PDB entry 2VSU | X-ray diffraction, 1.90 A resolution | chains D and F of the 6 polymer chains in the assembly

Chain D:
Protein: P-hydroxycinnamoyl CoA hydratase/lyase
From: Pseudomonas fluorescens
Notes: EC 4.2.1.101
UniProtKB: O69762 (O69762_PSEFL); residue numbers follow UniProt; this construct covers 1-276
Chain sequence (276 residues; each row starts with the number of its first residue):
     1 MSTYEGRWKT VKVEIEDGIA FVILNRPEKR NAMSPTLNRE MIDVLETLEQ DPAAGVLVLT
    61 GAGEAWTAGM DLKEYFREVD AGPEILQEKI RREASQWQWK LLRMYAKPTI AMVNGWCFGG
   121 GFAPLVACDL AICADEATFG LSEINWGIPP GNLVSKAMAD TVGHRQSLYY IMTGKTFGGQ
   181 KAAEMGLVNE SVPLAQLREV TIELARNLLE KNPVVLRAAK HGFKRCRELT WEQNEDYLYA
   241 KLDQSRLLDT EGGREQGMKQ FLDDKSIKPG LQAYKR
Not modelled in the structure: 1-2, 251-276
Sequence notes: engineered mutation A123 (Ser in O69762)
Swiss-Prot annotation at these positions:
  - binding site (acetyl-CoA): K29, A68, M70, L72, G120, S142, W146
  - binding site (vanillin): Y75, G151, Y239
  - mutagenesis: E143 (E143A: Abolishes catalytic activity), Y239 (Y239F: Increased KM for feruloyl-CoA but retains a significant amount of catalytic activity with a kcat 10 times less than that of the wild-type)
Residues lining bound ligands:
  - acetyl coenzyme A (ACO): E28, K29, R30, A32, E64, A68, G69, M70, D71, L72, K73, F76, W116, F118, G119, G120, S142, E143, W146, I148
  - 4-hydroxy-3-methoxybenzaldehyde (V55): M70, Y75, F76, R91, A94, Q98, G120, E143, I148, P150, G151, N152, V154
From the paper describing this entry:
  - binding site for acetyl coenzyme A: R30, M70, G120, S142
  - catalytic residues: M70, G120, E143
  - conformationally variable residues (helix shift, side-chain flip): R30, M70, L72, E74 to A81, W146, I148
  - binding site for 4-hydroxy-3-methoxybenzaldehyde: Y75, E143
  - catalytic residues: Y75, R91 (proposed by the authors, not directly observed)
  - mutagenesis - E143A: abolished catalytic activity
  - mutagenesis - Y239F: decreased catalytic activity

Chain F:
Protein: P-hydroxycinnamoyl CoA hydratase/lyase
From: Pseudomonas fluorescens
Notes: EC 4.2.1.101
UniProtKB: O69762 (O69762_PSEFL); numbering as in UniProt (aligned over 1-276)
Chain sequence (276 residues; each row starts with the number of its first residue):
     1 MSTYEGRWKT VKVEIEDGIA FVILNRPERR NAMSPTLNRE MIDVLETLEQ DPAAGVLVLT
    61 GAGEAWTAGM DLKEYFREVD AGPEILQEKI RREASQWQWK LLRMYAKPTI AMVNGWCFGG
   121 GFAPLVACDL AICADEATFG LSEINWGIPP GNLVSKAMAD TVGHRQSLYY IMTGKTFGGQ
   181 KAAEMGLVNE SVPLAQLREV TIELARNLLE KNPVVLRAAK HGFKRCRELT WEQNEDYLYA
   241 KLDQSRLLDT EGGREQGMKQ FLDDKSIKPG LQAYKR
Not modelled in the structure: 1-3, 250-276
Sequence notes: engineered mutation A123 (Ser in O69762); conflict R29 (Lys in O69762)
Swiss-Prot annotation at these positions:
  - binding site (acetyl-CoA): A68, M70, L72, G120, S142, W146
  - binding site (vanillin): Y75, G151, Y239
  - mutagenesis: E143 (E143A: Abolishes catalytic activity), Y239 (Y239F: Increased KM for feruloyl-CoA but retains a significant amount of catalytic activity with a kcat 10 times less than that of the wild-type)
Residues lining bound ligands: acetyl coenzyme A (ACO): E28, R29, R30, A32, E64, A68, G69, M70, D71, L72, K73, F76, W116, F118, G119, G120, S142, E143, W146, I148
From the paper describing this entry:
  - binding site for acetyl coenzyme A: R29

Interface between chain D and chain F:
Contacting residue pairs (76; chain D residue first):
  P108(D) - M172(F)  hydrophobic
  L125(D) - R165(F)  hydrogen bond (backbone-side chain)
  V126(D) - R165(F)
  C128(D) - R165(F)  hydrogen bond (backbone-side chain)
  D129(D) - R165(F)  hydrogen bond (backbone-side chain)
  D129(D) - L168(F)
  D129(D) - M172(F)
  L130(D) - R165(F)
  L130(D) - L168(F)  hydrophobic
  L130(D) - Y169(F)
  A131(D) - R165(F)
  D160(D) - H164(F)
  T161(D) - H164(F)
  G186(D) - R165(F)
  L187(D) - R165(F)  hydrogen bond (backbone-side chain)
  V188(D) - R165(F)
  N189(D) - R165(F)  hydrogen bond (side chain-backbone)
  N189(D) - Y169(F)
  L204(D) - Y169(F)  hydrophobic
  L204(D) - T173(F)
  N207(D) - T173(F)
  N207(D) - K175(F)
  L208(D) - M172(F)
  K211(D) - I144(F)
  K211(D) - N145(F)  hydrogen bond
  K211(D) - M172(F)
  K211(D) - T173(F)  hydrogen bond (side chain-backbone)
  V215(D) - I144(F)  hydrophobic
  V215(D) - G147(F)
  V215(D) - I148(F)
  V215(D) - P149(F)
  L216(D) - I144(F)  hydrophobic
  L216(D) - M172(F)
  A218(D) - P149(F)  hydrophobic
  A219(D) - P149(F)
  A219(D) - P150(F)
  A219(D) - I171(F)  hydrophobic
  K220(D) - L168(F)
  K220(D) - M172(F)
  F223(D) - S155(F)
  F223(D) - A159(F)  hydrophobic
  F223(D) - H164(F)
  F223(D) - S167(F)
  F223(D) - L168(F)  hydrophobic
  F223(D) - I171(F)  hydrophobic
  K224(D) - L168(F)
  C226(D) - S155(F)
  C226(D) - K156(F)  hydrogen bond (backbone-side chain)
  C226(D) - A159(F)  hydrophobic
  R227(D) - K156(F)  hydrogen bond (backbone-side chain)
  R227(D) - A159(F)
  R227(D) - H164(F)  hydrogen bond
  L229(D) - K156(F)  hydrogen bond (backbone-side chain)
  W231(D) - W99(F)  hydrophobic
  W231(D) - R103(F)
  W231(D) - L153(F)
  W231(D) - K156(F)
  W231(D) - D160(F)  hydrogen bond
  E232(D) - R103(F)  salt bridge
  N234(D) - L153(F)
  N234(D) - K156(F)
  E235(D) - S95(F)  hydrogen bond
  E235(D) - W99(F)
  E235(D) - K100(F)  salt bridge
  E235(D) - L153(F)
  L238(D) - N152(F)
  Y239(D) - Y75(F)  hydrogen bond
  Y239(D) - R91(F)
  Y239(D) - N152(F)  hydrogen bond
  L242(D) - R91(F)
  L242(D) - I148(F)  hydrophobic
  L242(D) - P149(F)
  D243(D) - R91(F)  salt bridge
  S245(D) - P149(F)
  R246(D) - D80(F)  salt bridge
  R246(D) - R91(F)
Interface residues without a listed pair, chain D (40 interface residues in all): T230, K241, D249
Interface residues without a listed pair, chain F (38 interface residues in all): Q87, R92, A123, V126, A127, A157, M158, Q166, R225, E228

In short:
40 residues of chain D face 38 of chain F across their interface; the contacts include 15 hydrogen bonds and 4
salt bridges. Polar contacts include E232(D)-R103(F), E235(D)-K100(F) and D243(D)-R91(F). Chain D binds acetyl
coenzyme A and 4-hydroxy-3-methoxybenzaldehyde. From the paper: catalytic residues M70(D), G120(D) and E143(D)
among others; E143A of chain D abolishes catalytic activity.
Chain D is P-hydroxycinnamoyl CoA hydratase/lyase and chain F is P-hydroxycinnamoyl CoA hydratase/lyase, both
from Pseudomonas fluorescens; the structure, A ternary complex of Hydroxycinnamoyl-CoA Hydratase-Lyase (HCHL)
with acetyl-Coenzyme A and vanillin gives insights into substrate ..., was determined by X-ray diffraction
(same publication as 2VSS).
